Entry 8UXZ (electron microscopy, 3.20 A resolution); this record covers chains E and H of the 9 polymer chains in the assembly.

== Chain E ==
Molecule: Acetyl-coenzyme A carboxylase carboxyl transferase subunit alpha
Source organism: Escherichia coli
Notes: EC 2.1.3.15
UniProt: P0ABD5 (ACCA_ECOLI); residues 4-319 here = UniProt positions 4-319
Sequence (316 residues; row label = number of the first residue in the row):
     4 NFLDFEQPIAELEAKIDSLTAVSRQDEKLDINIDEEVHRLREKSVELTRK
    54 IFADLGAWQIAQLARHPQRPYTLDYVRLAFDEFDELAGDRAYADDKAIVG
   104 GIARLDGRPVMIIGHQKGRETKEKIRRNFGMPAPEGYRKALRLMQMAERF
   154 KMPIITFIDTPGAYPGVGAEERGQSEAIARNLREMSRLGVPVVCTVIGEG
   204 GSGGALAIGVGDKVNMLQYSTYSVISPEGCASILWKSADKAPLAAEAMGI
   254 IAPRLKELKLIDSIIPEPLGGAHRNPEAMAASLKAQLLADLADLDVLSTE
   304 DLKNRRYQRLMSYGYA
Small-molecule neighbours: acetyl coenzyme A (ACO): Val227, Ile228, Ile236

== Chain H ==
Molecule: Acetyl-coenzyme A carboxylase carboxyl transferase subunit beta
Source organism: Escherichia coli
Notes: EC 2.1.3.15
UniProt: P0A9Q5 (ACCD_ECOLI); residue numbers follow UniProt; this construct covers 2-285
Sequence (284 residues; numbered 2 to 285; the number before each row is that of its first residue):
     2 SWIERIKSNITPTRKASIPEGVWTKCDSCGQVLYRAELERNLEVCPKCDH
    52 HMRMTARNRLHSLLDEGSLVELGSELEPKDVLKFRDSKKYKDRLASAQKE
   102 TGEKDALVVMKGTLYGMPVVAAAFEFAFMGGSMGSVVGARFVRAVEQALE
   152 DNCPLICFSASGGARMQEALMSLMQMAKTSAALAKMQERGLPYISVLTDP
   202 TMGGVSASFAMLGDLNIAEPKALIGFAGPRVIEQTVREKLPPGFQRSEFL
   252 IEKGAIDMIVRRPEMRLKLASILAKLMNLPAPNP
Unresolved in the structure: 2-22
Ion coordination: Zn2+: Cys27, Cys30, Cys46, Cys49
Small-molecule neighbours: acetyl coenzyme A (ACO): Phe127, Met130, Gly131, Ser133, Gly163, Gly164, Ala165, Arg166, Met167, Gln168, Pro201, Met203, Gly204, Gly205, Leu224, Phe227, Gly229, Pro230

== Interface between chain E and chain H ==
Residue-residue contacts (44; chain E residue first):
  Glu85(E) with Ser272(H), hydrogen bond; Lys276(H), hydrogen bond (backbone-side chain); Ala282(H)
  Asp87(E) with Lys269(H), salt bridge; Ile273(H); Lys276(H), salt bridge
  Leu89(E) with Leu216(H), hydrophobic; Asp258(H); Met259(H), hydrophobic
  Ala90(E) with Ile257(H); Asp258(H), hydrogen bond (backbone-backbone)
  Gly91(E) with Gly255(H)
  Arg93(E) with Gly214(H), hydrogen bond (side chain-backbone); Asp215(H), hydrogen bond (side chain-backbone); Asn217(H); Gly255(H), hydrogen bond (backbone-backbone); Asp258(H), salt bridge
  Tyr95(E) with Lys254(H)
  Ala96(E) with Glu253(H); Lys254(H), hydrogen bond (backbone-backbone); Gly255(H)
  Asp97(E) with Ile252(H); Glu253(H)
  Lys99(E) with Glu253(H), salt bridge
  Ile105(E) with Lys276(H); Leu277(H), hydrophobic
  Arg107(E) with Ala275(H); Lys276(H); Leu280(H), hydrogen bond (side chain-backbone); Pro281(H); Ala282(H)
  Pro112(E) with Lys276(H); Asn279(H)
  Arg145(E) with Asp258(H), salt bridge
  Met149(E) with Asp215(H); Leu216(H), hydrophobic
  Arg152(E) with Gln188(H); Asp215(H), salt bridge
  Phe153(E) with Gly191(H); Leu192(H); Pro193(H); Asp215(H); Leu277(H)
  Met155(E) with Leu277(H), hydrophobic
Interface residues without a listed pair, chain E (22 interface residues in all): Glu88, Asp92, Ala94, Ala106
Interface residues without a listed pair, chain H (27 interface residues in all): Met212, Ala256

== Summary ==
22 residues of chain E and 27 residues of chain H are in contact; the contacts include 8 hydrogen bonds and 6
salt bridges. Among the polar pairs are Asp87(E)-Lys269(H), Asp87(E)-Lys276(H) and Arg93(E)-Asp258(H). Bound
to chain E: acetyl coenzyme A.
Here chain E is Acetyl-coenzyme A carboxylase carboxyl transferase subunit alpha and chain H is
Acetyl-coenzyme A carboxylase carboxyl transferase subunit beta, both from Escherichia coli. Entry 8UXZ (E.
coli acetyl-CoA carboxylase, wide stacked local reconstruction, 3.20 Angstrom) was determined by electron
microscopy.
